Entry 8VRL (electron microscopy, 3.33 A resolution); this record covers chains N and A of the 32 polymer chains in the assembly.

# Chain N
Name: Large ribosomal subunit protein uL16
From: Mycolicibacterium smegmatis MC2 155
UniProtKB: A0QSD8 (RL16_MYCS2); numbering as in UniProt (aligned over 1-138)
Chain sequence (138 residues; numbered 1 to 138; the number before each row is that of its first residue):
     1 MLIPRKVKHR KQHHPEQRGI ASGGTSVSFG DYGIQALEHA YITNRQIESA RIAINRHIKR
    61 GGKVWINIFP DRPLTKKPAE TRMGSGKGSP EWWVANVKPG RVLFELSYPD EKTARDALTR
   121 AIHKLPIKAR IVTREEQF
Disordered / not traced: 137-138

# Chain A
Molecule: 23S ribosomal RNA
From: Mycolicibacterium smegmatis MC2 155
Sequence (3120 nucleotides; row label = number of the first residue in the row):
     1 UAAGUGUUUA AGGGCGCAUG GUGGAUGCCU UGGCACUGGG AGCCGAUGAA GGACGUAGGA
    61 GGCUGCGAUA AGCCUCGGGG AGCUGUCAAC CGAGCGUUGA UCCGAGGAUG UCCGAAUGGG
   121 GAAACCCGGC ACGAGUGAUG UCGUGUCACC AGGCGCUGAA UAUAUAGGCG UCUGGGGGGA
   181 ACGCGGGGAA GUGAAACAUC UCAGUACCCG UAGGAAGAGA AAACAAAAUG UGAUUCCGUG
   241 AGUAGUGGCG AGCGAAAGCG GAGGAUGGCU AAACCGUAUG CAUGUGAUAC CGGGUAGGGG
   301 UUGUGUGUGC GGGGUUGUGG GACCUAUCUU UCCGGCUCUA CCUGGCUGGA GGGCAGUGAG
   361 AAAAUGUUGU GGUUAGCGGA AAUGGCUUGG GAUGGCCUGC CGUAGACGGU GAGAGCCCGG
   421 UACGUGAAAA CCCGACGUCU GUCUUGAUGG UGUUCCCGAG UAGCAGCGGG CCCGUGGAAU
   481 CUGCUGUGAA UCUGCCGGGA CCACCCGGUA AGCCUGAAUA CUUCCCAGUG ACCGAUAGCG
   541 GAUUAGUACC GUGAGGGAAU GGUGAAAAGU ACCCCGGGAG GGGAGUGAAA GAGUACCUGA
   601 AACCGUGCGC UUACAAUCCG UCAGAGCCCU CGACGUGUCG UGGGGUGAUG GCGUGCCUUU
   661 UGAAGAAUGA GCCUGCGAGU CAGGGACAUG UCGCGAGGUU AACCCGGGUG GGGUAGCCGC
   721 AGCGAAAGCG AGUCUGAAUA GGGCGUAUCC ACACAAGAGU GUGUGGUGUA GUGGUGUGUU
   781 CUGGACCCGA AGCGGAGUGA UCUACCCAUG GCCAGGGUGA AGCGCGGGUA AGACCGCGUG
   841 GAGGCCCGAA CCCACUUAGG UUGAAGACUG AGGGGAUGAG CUGUGGGUAG GGGUGAAAGG
   901 CCAAUCAAAC UCCGUGAUAG CUGGUUCUCC CCGAAAUGCA UUUAGGUGCA GCGUCGCAUG
   961 UUUCUUGCCG GAGGUAGAGC UACUGGAUGG CCGAUGGGCC CCACAGGGUU ACUGACGUCA
  1021 GCCAAACUCC GAAUGCCGGU AAGUCCAAGA GUGCGGCAGU GAGACGGCGG GGGAUAAGCU
  1081 CCGUGCGUCG AGAGGGAAAC AGCCCAGAUC GCCGGCUAAG GCCCCUAAGC GUGUGCUAAG
  1141 UGGAAAAGGA UGUGCAGUCG CGAAGACAAC CAGGAGGUUG GCUUAGAAGC AGCCACCCUU
  1201 GAAAGAGUGC GUAAUAGCUC ACUGGUCAAG UGAUUGUGCG CCGAUAAUGU AGCGGGGCUC
  1261 AAGCACACCG CCGAAGCCGC GGCAGCCAAC GUGUUGGCUG GGUAGGGGAG CGUCCUGCAU
  1321 CCGGUGAAGC CGCCGAGUGA UCGAGUGGUG GAGGGUGUGG GAGUGAGAAU GCAGGCAUGA
  1381 GUAGCGAUUA GGCAAGUGAG AACCUUGCCC GCCGAAAGAC CAAGGGUUCC UGGGCCAGGC
  1441 CAGUCCGCCC AGGGUGAGUC GGGACCUAAG GCGAGGCCGA CAGGCGUAGU CGAUGGACAA
  1501 CGGGUUGAUA UUCCCGUACC CGUGUAUGUG CGUCCAUGAU GAAUCAGCGG UACUAACCAU
  1561 CCAAAACCAC CGUGACCGCA CCUUUCGGGG UGUGGCGUUG GUGGGGCUGC AUGGGACCUU
  1621 CGUUGGUAGU AGUCAAGCGA UGGGGUGACG CAGGAAGGUA GCCGUACCGG UCAGUGGUAA
  1681 UACCGGGGUA AGCCUGUAGG GAGUCAGAUA GGUAAAUCCG UCUGGCAUAU AUCCUGAGAG
  1741 GUGAUGCAUA GCCGAGUGAG GCGAAUUCGG UGAUCCUAUG CUGCCGAGAA AAGCCUCUAG
  1801 CGAGGACAUA CACGGCCCGU ACCCCAAACC AACACAGGUG GUCAGGUAGA GAAUACUAAG
  1861 GCGUACGAGU GAACUAUGGU UAAGGAACUC GGCAAAAUGC CCCCGUAACU UCGGGAGAAG
  1921 GGGGACCCAC AUGGCGUGUA AGCCUUUACG GCCCAAGCGU GAGUGGGUGG CACAAACCAG
  1981 UGAGAAGCGA CUGUUUACUA AAAACACAGG UCCGUGCGAA GUCGCAAGAC GAUGUAUACG
  2041 GACUGACGCC UGCCCGGUGC UGGAAGGUUA AGAGGACCCG UUAACUCCCU UUGGGGGUGA
  2101 AGCGGAGAAU UUAAGCCCCA GUAAACGGCG GUGGUAACUA UAACCAUCCU AAGGUAGCGA
  2161 AAUUCCUUGU CGGGUAAGUU CCGACCUGCA CGAAUGGCGU AACGACUUCU CAACUGUCUC
  2221 AACCAUAGAC UCGGCGAAAU UGCACUACGA GUAAAGAUGC UCGUUACGCG CGGCAGGACG
  2281 AAAAGACCCC GGGACCUUCA CUACAACUUG GUAUUGGUGC UCGAUACGGU UUGUGUAGGA
  2341 UAGGUGGGAG ACUGUGAAGC UCACACGCCA GUGUGGGUGG AGUCGUUGUU GAAAUACCAC
  2401 UCUGAUCGUA UUGGGCCUCU AACCUCGGAC CGUAUAUCCG GUUCAGGGAC AGUGCCUGGU
  2461 GGGUAGUUUA ACUGGGGCGG UUGCCUCCUA AAAUGUAACG GAGGCGCCCA AAGGUUCCCU
  2521 CAACCUGGAC GGCAAUCAGG UGUUGAGUGU AAGUGCACAA GGGAGCUUGA CUGCGAGACG
  2581 GACAUGUCGA GCAGGGACGA AAGUCGGGAC UAGUGAUCCG GCACCUCUGA GUGGAAGGGG
  2641 UGUCGCUCAA CGGAUAAAAG GUACCCCGGG GAUAACAGGC UGAUCUUCCC CAAGAGUCCA
  2701 UAUCGACGGG AUGGUUUGGC ACCUCGAUGU CGGCUCGUCG CAUCCUGGGG CUGGAGCAGG
  2761 UCCCAAGGGU UGGGCUGUUC GCCCAUUAAA GCGGCACGCG AGCUGGGUUU AGAACGUCGU
  2821 GAGACAGUUC GGUCUCUAUC CGCCGCGCGC GUCAGAAGCU UGAGGAAACC UGUCCCUAGU
  2881 ACGAGAGGAC CGGGACGGAC GAACCUCUGG UAUACCAGUU GUCCCACCAG GGGCACGGCU
  2941 GGAUAGCCAC GUUCGGACAG GAUAACCGCU GAAAGCAUCU AAGCGGGAAA CCUCUUCCAA
  3001 GACCAGGCUU CUCACCCUCU AGGAGGGAUA AGGCCCCCCG CAGACCACGG GAUUGAUAGA
  3061 CCAGACCUGG AAGCCUAGUA AUAGGUGCAG GGAACUGGCA CUAACCGGCC GAAAACUUAC
Disordered / not traced: 1
Ligand contacts: chloramphenicol (CLM): G2285, A2286, A2675, C2676, A2727, U2728, G2729, U2730

# How chain N and chain A interact
Pairs across the interface - 78 pairs, chain N then chain A:
  Pro4(N) with A987(A), phosphate contact
  Arg5(N) with G986(A), salt bridge to the phosphate; A987(A), salt bridge to the phosphate
  Lys6(N) with G985(A), phosphate contact; G986(A), sugar contact
  Lys8(N) with C1027(A), salt bridge to the phosphate
  His9(N) with A1026(A), hydrogen bond to the base; C1027(A), phosphate contact
  Lys11(N) with A1025(A), base contact; A1026(A), hydrogen bond to the base; G2501(A), phosphate contact; A2502(A), phosphate contact
  His13(N) with A1025(A), stacking on the base; G1071(A), phosphate contact; G1072(A), phosphate contact; U2489(A), sugar contact
  His14(N) with U1075(A), sugar contact
  Glu16(N) with G977(A), phosphate contact
  Gln17(N) with U1075(A), base contact
  Arg18(N) with G977(A), salt bridge to the phosphate
  Ser22(N) with A978(A), hydrogen bond to the phosphate
  Gly23(N) with C1022(A), phosphate contact
  Gly24(N) with G1021(A), sugar contact; C1022(A), hydrogen bond to the phosphate
  Ser28(N) with G1021(A), sugar contact
  Phe29(N) with U988(A), base contact; G989(A), sugar contact
  Tyr41(N) with U1075(A), base contact
  Arg45(N) with G2708(A), phosphate contact
  Gln46(N) with G2708(A), phosphate contact; G2709(A), hydrogen bond to the phosphate
  Ser49(N) with C2707(A), hydrogen bond to the base; G2708(A), sugar contact
  Lys63(N) with G989(A), phosphate contact; G990(A), salt bridge to the phosphate
  Trp65(N) with G989(A), hydrogen bond to the sugar
  Ile66(N) with U988(A), sugar contact
  Phe69(N) with A987(A), sugar contact
  Asp71(N) with G986(A), sugar contact
  Arg72(N) with A1024(A), sugar contact
  Thr75(N) with A1074(A), phosphate contact
  Lys76(N) with A1074(A), phosphate contact
  Lys77(N) with A1074(A), hydrogen bond to the phosphate
  Glu80(N) with U2717(A), hydrogen bond to the sugar; G2718(A), sugar contact
  Arg82(N) with G2475(A), salt bridge to the phosphate; G2719(A), salt bridge to the phosphate; C2720(A), salt bridge to the phosphate
  Met83(N) with A1076(A), base contact; G2474(A), hydrogen bond to the base; G2719(A), sugar contact; C2720(A), phosphate contact
  Gly84(N) with G2474(A), base contact; C2499(A), sugar contact; G2500(A), phosphate contact
  Ser85(N) with C2499(A), hydrogen bond to the sugar; G2500(A), phosphate contact
  Gly86(N) with C2499(A), phosphate contact; G2500(A), hydrogen bond to the phosphate; G2501(A), phosphate contact
  Lys87(N) with G1072(A), salt bridge to the phosphate; G1073(A), salt bridge to the phosphate; G2500(A), phosphate contact; G2501(A), hydrogen bond to the phosphate
  Gly88(N) with G1073(A), phosphate contact
  Arg101(N) with C1022(A), hydrogen bond to the sugar
  Arg120(N) with A2692(A), sugar contact; A2693(A), salt bridge to the phosphate
  His123(N) with C2691(A), sugar contact; G2708(A), hydrogen bond to the base
  Lys124(N) with C2691(A), hydrogen bond to the base; A2706(A), base contact; C2707(A), hydrogen bond to the base; G2708(A), hydrogen bond to the sugar
  Pro126(N) with G2709(A), phosphate contact; G2710(A), phosphate contact
  Lys128(N) with A1147(A), salt bridge to the phosphate; G1148(A), salt bridge to the phosphate
Interface residues without a listed pair, chain N (50 interface residues in all): Gln12, Pro15, Arg56, Leu74, Thr81, Trp92, Leu125
Interface residues without a listed pair, chain A (48 interface residues in all): A976, A1020, C1023, G1070, A1077, G1149, A2683

# Summary
The interface between chain N and chain A involves 50 residues on one side and 48 on the other; the contacts
include 18 hydrogen bonds, 13 salt bridges and 1 aromatic stacking contact. Polar pairs include
His9(N)-A1026(A), Lys11(N)-A1026(A) and Ser49(N)-C2707(A). Chain A binds chloramphenicol.
Here chain N is Large ribosomal subunit protein uL16 and chain A is 23S ribosomal RNA, both from
Mycolicibacterium smegmatis MC2 155. Entry 8VRL (Structure of Mycobacterium smegmatis 50S ribosomal subunit
bound to HflX and chloramphenicol:50S-HflX-A-Clm) was determined by electron microscopy (same publication as
8VIO, 8VK0, 8VK7, 8VKI, 8VKW, 8VPK, 8VR4 and 8VR8).
